Entry 7FIN (electron microscopy, 3.10 A resolution); this record covers chains A and B of the 6 polymer chains in the assembly.

== Chain A ==
Name: Guanine nucleotide-binding protein G(s) subunit alpha isoforms short
Organism: Bos taurus
UniProtKB: P04896 (GNAS2_BOVIN); residues 1-394 here = UniProt positions 1-394
Chain sequence (394 residues; numbered 1 to 394; the number before each row is that of its first residue):
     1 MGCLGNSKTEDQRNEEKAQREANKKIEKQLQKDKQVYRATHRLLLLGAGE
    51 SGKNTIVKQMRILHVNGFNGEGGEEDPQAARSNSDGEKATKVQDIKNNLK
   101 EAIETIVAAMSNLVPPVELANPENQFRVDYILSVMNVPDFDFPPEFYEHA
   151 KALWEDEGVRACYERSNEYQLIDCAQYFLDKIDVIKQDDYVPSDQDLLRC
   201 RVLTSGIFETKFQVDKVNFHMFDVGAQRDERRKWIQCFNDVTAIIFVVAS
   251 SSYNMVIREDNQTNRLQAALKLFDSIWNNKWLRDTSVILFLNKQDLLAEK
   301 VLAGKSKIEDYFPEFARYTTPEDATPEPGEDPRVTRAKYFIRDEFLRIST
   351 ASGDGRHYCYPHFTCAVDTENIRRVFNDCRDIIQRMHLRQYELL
Unresolved in the structure: 1-8, 61-204, 252-261
Differences from the reference sequence: engineered mutation Asn54 (Ser in P04896), Ala226 (Gly in P04896), Ala268 (Glu in P04896), Lys271 (Asn in P04896), Asp274 (Lys in P04896), Lys280 (Arg in P04896), Asp284 (Thr in P04896), Thr285 (Ile in P04896)
Swiss-Prot annotation at these positions:
  - region: Arg42 to Lys53, Thr55 (G1 motif), Asp196 to Thr204 (G2 motif), Phe219 to Gly225, Gln227, Arg228 (G3 motif), Ile288 to Asp295 (G4 motif), Thr364 to Thr369 (G5 motif)
  - binding site (GTP): Gly47 to Lys53, Thr55, Leu197 to Thr204, Asp223 to Gly225, Gln227, Asn292 to Asp295, Ala366
  - binding site (Mg(2+)): Thr204
  - modified residue: Ser352 (Phosphoserine)
  - lipidation: Gly2 (N-palmitoyl glycine), Cys3 (S-palmitoyl cysteine)
  - cross-link: Lys300 (Glycyl lysine isopeptide (Lys-Gly) (interchain with G-Cter in ubiquitin))

== Chain B ==
Name: Guanine nucleotide-binding protein G(I)/G(S)/G(T) subunit beta-1
Organism: Rattus norvegicus
UniProtKB: P54311 (GBB1_RAT); numbering as in UniProt (aligned over 2-340)
Chain sequence (371 residues; row label = number of the first residue in the row; numbers below 1 keep their minus sign (Met-4 is residue -4)):
    -4 MGSLLQSELDQLRQEAEQLKNQIRDARKACADATLSQITNNIDPVGRIQM
    46 RTRRTLRGHLAKIYAMHWGTDSRLLVSASQDGKLIIWDSYTTNKVHAIPL
    96 RSSWVMTCAYAPSGNYVACGGLDNICSIYNLKTREGNVRVSRELAGHTGY
   146 LSCCRFLDDNQIVTSSGDTTCALWDIETGQQTTTFTGHTGDVMSLSLAPD
   196 TRLFVSGACDASAKLWDVREGMCRQTFTGHESDINAICFFPNGNAFATGS
   246 DDATCRLFDLRADQELMTYSHDNIICGITSVSFSKSGRLLLAGYDDFNCN
   296 VWDALKADRAGVLAGHDNRVSCLGVTDDGMAVATGSWDSFLKIWNGSSGG
   346 GGSGGGGSSGVSGWRLFKKIS
Unresolved in the structure: -4 to 2, 344-366
Differences from the reference sequence: initiating methionine (-4); expression tag (-3 to 1, 341-366)
Swiss-Prot annotation at these positions:
  - modified residue: Ser2 (N-acetylserine), His266 (Phosphohistidine)

== How chain A and chain B interact ==
Contacting residue pairs (57; chain A residue first):
  Gln19(A) with Asp83(B), hydrogen bond; Thr86(B), hydrogen bond; Asn88(B)
  Asn23(A) with Thr87(B); Asn88(B), hydrogen bond; Lys89(B), hydrogen bond
  Ile26(A) with Lys89(B); Val90(B); His91(B); Ala92(B), hydrophobic
  Glu27(A) with Lys89(B), salt bridge
  Leu30(A) with Gly53(B); Lys78(B); Lys89(B)
  Asp33(A) with Lys78(B), salt bridge
  Lys34(A) with Leu55(B)
  Tyr37(A) with Ala56(B); Asp76(B)
  Ser205(A) with Asn119(B)
  Gly206(A) with Leu117(B); Asn119(B)
  Ile207(A) with Trp99(B)
  Phe222(A) with Trp99(B)
  Ala226(A) with Asn119(B); Thr143(B)
  Gln227(A) with Leu117(B), hydrogen bond (side chain-backbone); Asn119(B), hydrogen bond; Tyr145(B), hydrogen bond (side chain-backbone)
  Arg228(A) with Gly162(B); Thr164(B); Thr184(B); Asp186(B), salt bridge
  Glu230(A) with Asp186(B)
  Arg232(A) with Cys204(B); Asp228(B), salt bridge
  Lys233(A) with Tyr145(B); Met188(B); Cys204(B); Asp228(B), salt bridge; Asn230(B), hydrogen bond; Asp246(B), salt bridge
  Trp234(A) with Leu117(B), hydrophobic; Tyr145(B)
  Gln236(A) with Lys57(B), hydrogen bond (backbone-side chain); Arg314(B)
  Cys237(A) with Lys57(B); Trp99(B)
  Phe238(A) with Trp99(B), hydrophobic; Leu117(B), hydrophobic
  Asn239(A) with Lys57(B), hydrogen bond; Trp332(B)
  Asp240(A) with Trp99(B)
  Val241(A) with Trp99(B), hydrophobic
  Lys280(A) with Asp290(B), salt bridge
  Trp281(A) with Asp290(B); Asn313(B); Arg314(B)
Also at the interface, not in a pair above, chain A (29 interface residues in all): Arg38, Arg42
Also at the interface, not in a pair above, chain B (38 interface residues in all): Tyr59, Ile80, Met101, Asp118, Gly144, Gly185

== Summary ==
Chain A and chain B form an interface of 29 and 38 residues respectively; the contacts include 10 hydrogen
bonds and 7 salt bridges. Among the polar pairs are Glu27(A)-Lys89(B), Asp33(A)-Lys78(B) and
Arg228(A)-Asp186(B). From UniProt: 25 GTP-binding residues and Mg2+-binding residue Thr204(A) on chain A.
Chain A is Guanine nucleotide-binding protein G(s) subunit alpha isoforms short (Bos taurus) and chain B is
Guanine nucleotide-binding protein G(I)/G(S)/G(T) subunit beta-1 (Rattus norvegicus); the structure, Cryo-EM
structure of the GIPR/GLP-1R/GCGR triagonist peptide 20-bound human GIPR-Gs complex, was determined by
electron microscopy together with 7FIM, 7FIY, 7V35, 7VAB, 7VBH and 7VBI from the same study.
